PDB entry 9G9X | electron microscopy, 3.13 A resolution | chains A and B

Chain A (and B):
Name: Potassium channel subfamily K member 3
Source organism: Homo sapiens
Notes: chain B of this document is another copy of the same molecule, construct and numbering; everything in this record applies to it too
Reference sequence: O14649 (KCNK3_HUMAN); numbering as in UniProt (aligned over 1-259)
Chain sequence (264 residues; row label = number of the first residue in the row):
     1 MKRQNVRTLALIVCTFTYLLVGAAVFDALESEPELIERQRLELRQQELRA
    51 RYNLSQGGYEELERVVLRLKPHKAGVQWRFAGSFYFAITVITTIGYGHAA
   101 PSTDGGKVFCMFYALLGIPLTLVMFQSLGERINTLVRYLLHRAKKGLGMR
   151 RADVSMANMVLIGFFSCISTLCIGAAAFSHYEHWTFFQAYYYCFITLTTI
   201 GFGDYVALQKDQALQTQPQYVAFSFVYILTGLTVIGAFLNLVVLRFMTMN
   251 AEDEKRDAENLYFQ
Not modelled in the structure: 145-152, 253-264
Differences from the reference sequence: expression tag (260-264)
Ion coordination: K+ site 1: Thr93, Ile94, Thr199, Ile200 (shared with Thr93(B), Ile94(B), Thr199(B), Ile200(B) of chain B); K+ site 2: Thr93, Thr199 (shared with Thr93(B), Thr199(B) of chain B); K+ site 3: Gly95, Tyr96, Gly201, Phe202 (shared with Gly95(B), Tyr96(B), Gly201(B), Phe202(B) of chain B)
Reported in the primary citation:
  - conformationally variable residues (side-chain flip): Gln77, His98, Gln209

Chain A / chain B interface:
Contacting residue pairs (173):
  Asn5(A) with Arg131(B), hydrogen bond
  Arg7(A) with Ser127(B), hydrogen bond
  Thr8(A) with Arg131(B)
  Leu11(A) with Val123(B), hydrophobic; Ser127(B)
  Cys14(A) with Leu120(B), hydrophobic
  Thr15(A) with Leu120(B); Met124(B), hydrogen bond
  Tyr18(A) with Tyr113(B), hydrogen bond (backbone-side chain); Leu116(B); Gly117(B), hydrogen bond (side chain-backbone)
  Leu19(A) with Phe84(B), hydrophobic; Ala87(B), hydrophobic; Ile88(B); Ile91(B), hydrophobic; Tyr113(B)
  Leu20(A) with Phe80(B), hydrophobic; Phe84(B), hydrophobic
  Gly22(A) with Tyr113(B)
  Ala23(A) with Ser83(B); Phe84(B)
  Val25(A) with Phe109(B), hydrophobic
  Phe26(A) with Phe86(B), hydrophobic; Phe109(B), hydrophobic; Cys110(B), hydrophobic; Tyr113(B), hydrophobic
  Asp27(A) with Arg79(B); Phe80(B), hydrogen bond (side chain-backbone); Ser83(B), hydrogen bond (backbone-side chain)
  Glu30(A) with Trp78(B); Ser102(B), hydrogen bond; Thr103(B), hydrogen bond; Gly106(B)
  Ser31(A) with Trp78(B)
  Glu34(A) with His72(B); Val76(B); Gln77(B), hydrogen bond (side chain-backbone); Trp78(B), hydrogen bond (side chain-backbone)
  Glu37(A) with Arg68(B), salt bridge
  Arg38(A) with His72(B), hydrogen bond (side chain-backbone)
  Leu41(A) with Arg68(B); Leu69(B), hydrophobic; His72(B)
  Arg44(A) with Glu61(B), salt bridge; Val65(B)
  Gln45(A) with Leu69(B)
  Leu48(A) with Glu61(B); Leu62(B), hydrophobic; Val65(B), hydrophobic
  Tyr52(A) with Gly58(B)
  Leu54(A) with Leu62(B), hydrophobic
  Gly58(A) with Tyr52(B)
  Tyr59(A) with Val66(B); Leu69(B)
  Glu61(A) with Arg44(B), salt bridge; Leu48(B)
  Leu62(A) with Leu48(B), hydrophobic; Leu54(B), hydrophobic
  Glu63(A) with Val66(B)
  Val65(A) with Arg44(B); Leu48(B), hydrophobic
  Val66(A) with Tyr59(B); Glu63(B); Val66(B), hydrophobic; Leu67(B), hydrophobic
  Leu67(A) with Val66(B), hydrophobic; Lys70(B)
  Arg68(A) with Glu37(B), salt bridge; Leu41(B)
  Leu69(A) with Leu41(B), hydrophobic; Gln45(B); Tyr59(B)
  Lys70(A) with Leu67(B)
  His72(A) with Glu34(B); Arg38(B), hydrogen bond (backbone-side chain); Leu41(B)
  Val76(A) with Glu34(B)
  Gln77(A) with Glu34(B), hydrogen bond (backbone-side chain)
  Trp78(A) with Glu30(B); Ser31(B); Glu34(B), hydrogen bond (backbone-side chain)
  Arg79(A) with Asp27(B)
  Phe80(A) with Leu20(B), hydrophobic; Asp27(B), hydrogen bond (backbone-side chain)
  Ser83(A) with Ala23(B); Asp27(B), hydrogen bond (side chain-backbone)
  Phe84(A) with Leu19(B), hydrophobic; Leu20(B), hydrophobic; Ala23(B)
  Phe86(A) with Phe26(B), hydrophobic; Phe202(B), hydrophobic
  Ala87(A) with Leu19(B), hydrophobic
  Ile88(A) with Leu19(B)
  Val90(A) with Ile200(B); Phe202(B), hydrophobic
  Ile91(A) with Leu19(B), hydrophobic
  Thr93(A) with Thr198(B); Thr199(B)
  Ile94(A) with Ile200(B)
  Gly95(A) with Ile200(B); Gly201(B); Phe202(B)
  Tyr96(A) with Phe202(B)
  Gly97(A) with Phe202(B)
  Ala100(A) with Asp204(B)
  Pro101(A) with Tyr191(B)
  Ser102(A) with Glu30(B), hydrogen bond
  Thr103(A) with Glu30(B), hydrogen bond
  Asp104(A) with Phe187(B)
  Gly106(A) with Glu30(B)
  Lys107(A) with Phe187(B); Tyr191(B); Tyr205(B), hydrogen bond
  Val108(A) with Phe187(B), hydrophobic
  Phe109(A) with Val25(B), hydrophobic; Phe26(B), hydrophobic
  Cys110(A) with Phe26(B), hydrophobic
  Met111(A) with Tyr190(B), hydrophobic; Tyr191(B), hydrophobic; Phe194(B)
  Tyr113(A) with Tyr18(B), hydrogen bond (side chain-backbone); Leu19(B); Gly22(B); Phe26(B), hydrophobic
  Ala114(A) with Phe194(B), hydrophobic; Ile200(B), hydrophobic
  Leu116(A) with Tyr18(B)
  Gly117(A) with Tyr18(B), hydrogen bond (backbone-side chain)
  Ile118(A) with Thr198(B)
  Pro119(A) with Val243(B), hydrophobic
  Leu120(A) with Cys14(B), hydrophobic; Thr15(B)
  Val123(A) with Leu11(B), hydrophobic; Val243(B), hydrophobic
  Met124(A) with Thr15(B), hydrogen bond
  Gln126(A) with Met247(B)
  Ser127(A) with Arg7(B), hydrogen bond; Leu11(B); Asn250(B)
  Glu130(A) with Asn250(B), hydrogen bond
  Arg131(A) with Asn5(B), hydrogen bond; Thr8(B); Asn250(B)
  Phe187(A) with Asp104(B); Lys107(B); Val108(B), hydrophobic
  Tyr190(A) with Met111(B), hydrophobic
  Tyr191(A) with Pro101(B); Lys107(B); Met111(B), hydrophobic
  Phe194(A) with Met111(B); Ala114(B), hydrophobic
  Thr198(A) with Thr93(B); Ile118(B)
  Thr199(A) with Thr93(B)
  Ile200(A) with Val90(B); Ile94(B); Gly95(B); Ala114(B), hydrophobic
  Gly201(A) with Gly95(B)
  Phe202(A) with Phe86(B), hydrophobic; Val90(B), hydrophobic; Gly95(B); Tyr96(B); Gly97(B)
  Asp204(A) with Ala100(B)
  Tyr205(A) with Lys107(B), hydrogen bond
  Val243(A) with Pro119(B), hydrophobic; Val123(B), hydrophobic
  Met247(A) with Gln126(B)
  Asn250(A) with Ser127(B); Glu130(B), hydrogen bond; Arg131(B)
Other interface residues (no listed pair), chain A (107 interface residues in all): Gln4, Ile12, Phe16, Ala24, Leu29, Pro33, Gly75, Gly105, Phe112, Leu115, Leu122, Leu128, Leu229, Leu239, Leu244
Other interface residues (no listed pair), chain B (107 interface residues in all): Gln4, Ile12, Phe16, Ala24, Leu29, Pro33, Gly75, Gly105, Phe112, Leu115, Leu122, Leu128, Leu229, Leu239, Leu244

Summary:
The chain A/chain B interface involves 107 residues from each chain; the contacts include 28 hydrogen bonds
and 4 salt bridges. Among the polar pairs are Glu37(A)-Arg68(B), Arg44(A)-Glu61(B) and Asn5(A)-Arg131(B).
Thr93(A), Ile94(A), Thr199(A) and Ile200(A) coordinate K+ site 1. Thr93(A) and Thr199(A) coordinate K+ site 2.
From the paper: conformational variability at Gln77(A), His98(A) and Gln209(A).
Both chains are Potassium channel subfamily K member 3 (Homo sapiens). Entry 9G9X (Structure of the human two
pore domain potassium ion channel TASK-1 (K2P3.1)) was determined by electron microscopy, deposited together
with 9G9V and 9G9W.
